PDB entry 2XNJ | X-ray diffraction, 1.90 A resolution | chain A

# Chain A
Molecule: Ferredoxin NADP-H reductase
Organism: Escherichia coli
Notes: EC 1.18.1.2
UniProt: P28861 (FENR_ECOLI); the construct has insertions or renumbered stretches relative to UniProt, so the offset changes along the chain: 2-72 = UniProt 2-72; 82-256 = UniProt 73-247
Sequence (266 residues; row label = number of the first residue in the row; numbers below 1 keep their minus sign (Gly-9 is residue -9)):
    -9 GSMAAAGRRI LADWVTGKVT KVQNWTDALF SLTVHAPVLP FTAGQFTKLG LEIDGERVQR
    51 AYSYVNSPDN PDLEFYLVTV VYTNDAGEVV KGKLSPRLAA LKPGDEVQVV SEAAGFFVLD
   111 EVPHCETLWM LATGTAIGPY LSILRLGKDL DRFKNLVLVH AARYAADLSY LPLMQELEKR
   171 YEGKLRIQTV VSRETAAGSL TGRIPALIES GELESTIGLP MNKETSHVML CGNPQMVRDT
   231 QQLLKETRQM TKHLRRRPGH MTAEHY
Unresolved in the structure: -9 to 1
Differences from the reference sequence: expression tag (-9 to 1); engineered mutation Val71 (Pro in P28861), Tyr72 (Asp in P28861); insertion (73-81)
Bound ions: Zn2+ site 1: Asp3 (shared with 2 residues of chain B); Zn2+ site 2: His25, Asp62 (shared with 1 residue of chain B); Zn2+ site 3: His25 (shared with 1 residue of chain B); Zn2+ site 4: Asp75 (shared with 1 residue of chain B); Zn2+ site 5: Glu102 (shared with 1 residue of chain B); Zn2+ site 6: Glu116 (shared with 2 residues of chain B); Zn2+ site 7 near Asp141 (its only coordinating residue here); Zn2+ site 8: His255 (shared with 1 residue of chain B)
Small-molecule neighbours:
  - FAD (flavin-adenine dinucleotide): Phe36, Arg50, Ala51, Tyr52, Ser53, Tyr66, Leu67, Val68, Val70, Val71, Tyr72, Gly82, Lys83, Leu84, Ser85, Pro86, Thr125, Glu254, His255, Tyr256
  - NADP (NAP; NADP nicotinamide-adenine-dinucleotide phosphate): Asp17, Ala18, Val68, Thr69, Val70, Val71, Thr123, Gly124, Thr125, Ala151, Ala152, Arg153, Ser182, Arg183, Arg193, Pro195, Asn223, Gln225, Met226, Asp229
UniProt features mapped onto this chain:
  - binding site (NADP(+)): Asp17, Ala152, Arg153, Ser182, Arg183, Arg193, Asn223 to Gln225, Asp229
  - binding site (FAD): Arg50 to Ser53, Tyr66, Lys83 to Ser85, Thr125, Tyr256
Reported in the primary citation:
  - binding site for NADP: Arg193, Asn223, Asp229

# Summary
Bound to chain A: flavin-adenine dinucleotide and NADP. His25 and Asp62 form the Zn2+ site 2. UniProt lists 10
NADP+-binding residues and 10 FAD-binding residues. From the paper: a binding site for NADP at Arg193, Asn223
and Asp229.
Chain A is Ferredoxin NADP-H reductase (Escherichia coli); the structure, Crystal structure of an engineered
Ferredoxin(flavodoxin) NADP(H) Reductase (FPR) from Escherichia coli, was determined by X-ray diffraction
(same publication as 2XNC).
